1NCQ - chains B and D of the 4 polymer chains in the assembly; structure by X-ray diffraction, 2.50 A resolution.

== Chain B ==
Protein: Coat protein VP2
Organism: Human rhinovirus 14
UniProtKB: P03303 (POLG_HRV14); residues 1-262 here correspond to UniProt positions 70-331 (UniProt number = residue number + 69)
Sequence (262 residues; row label = number of the first residue in the row):
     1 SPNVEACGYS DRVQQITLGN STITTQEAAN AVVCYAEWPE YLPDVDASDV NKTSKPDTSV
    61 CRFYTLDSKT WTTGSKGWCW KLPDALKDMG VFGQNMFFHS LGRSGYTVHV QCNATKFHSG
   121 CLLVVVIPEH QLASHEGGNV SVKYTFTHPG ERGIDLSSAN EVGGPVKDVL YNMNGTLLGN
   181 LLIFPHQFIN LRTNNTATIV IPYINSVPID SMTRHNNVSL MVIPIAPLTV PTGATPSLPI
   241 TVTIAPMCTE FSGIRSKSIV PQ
Unresolved in the structure: 1-7
Curated features (UniProtKB/Swiss-Prot):
  - site: Gln262 (Cleavage)

== Chain D ==
Protein: Coat protein VP4
Organism: Human rhinovirus 14
UniProtKB: P03303 (POLG_HRV14); residues 1-68 here correspond to UniProt positions 2-69 (UniProt number = residue number + 1)
Sequence (68 residues; each row starts with the number of its first residue):
     1 GAQVSTQKSG SHENQNILTN GSNQTFTVIN YYKDAASTSS AGQSLSMDPS KFTEPVKDLM
    61 LKGAPALN
Unresolved in the structure: 1-28
Curated features (UniProtKB/Swiss-Prot):
  - site: Asn68 (Cleavage)
  - lipidation: Gly1 (N-myristoyl glycine)

== Chain B / chain D interface ==
Residue-residue contacts - 21 pairs, chain B then chain D:
  Ser10(B) with Asn68(D), hydrogen bond (side chain-backbone)
  Asp11(B) with Asp58(D); Ala66(D); Asn68(D), hydrogen bond (backbone-side chain)
  Arg12(B) with Leu67(D); Asn68(D), hydrogen bond (side chain-backbone)
  Gln14(B) with Asp58(D)
  Ala29(B) with Leu67(D), hydrophobic
  Asn30(B) with Val56(D); Lys57(D); Asp58(D), hydrogen bond; Met60(D)
  Ala31(B) with Val56(D); Lys57(D), hydrogen bond (backbone-backbone)
  Val32(B) with Pro55(D)
  Val33(B) with Pro55(D), hydrogen bond (backbone-backbone); Lys57(D)
  Tyr35(B) with Lys51(D); Phe52(D), hydrophobic
  Trp38(B) with Lys57(D)
  Thr193(B) with Leu67(D)
Interface residues without a listed pair, chain B (15 interface residues in all): Tyr9, Ala28, Ala36

== In short ==
15 residues of chain B face 10 of chain D across their interface; the contacts include 6 hydrogen bonds. Among
the polar pairs are Ser10(B)-Asn68(D), Asp11(B)-Asn68(D) and Arg12(B)-Asn68(D).
Chain B is Coat protein VP2 and chain D is Coat protein VP4, both from Human rhinovirus 14; the structure, The
structure of HRV14 when complexed with pleconaril, an antiviral compound, was determined by X-ray diffraction
together with 1NA1, 1NCR, 1ND2 and 1ND3 from the same study.
